7UK9 - chains A and B of the 4 polymer chains in the assembly; structure by X-ray diffraction, 2.60 A resolution.

[Chain A]
Molecule: Integrin alpha-IIb heavy chain
Source organism: Homo sapiens
Reference sequence: P08514 (ITA2B_HUMAN); residues 1-457 here correspond to UniProt positions 32-488 (UniProt number = residue number + 31)
Sequence (457 residues; row label = number of the first residue in the row):
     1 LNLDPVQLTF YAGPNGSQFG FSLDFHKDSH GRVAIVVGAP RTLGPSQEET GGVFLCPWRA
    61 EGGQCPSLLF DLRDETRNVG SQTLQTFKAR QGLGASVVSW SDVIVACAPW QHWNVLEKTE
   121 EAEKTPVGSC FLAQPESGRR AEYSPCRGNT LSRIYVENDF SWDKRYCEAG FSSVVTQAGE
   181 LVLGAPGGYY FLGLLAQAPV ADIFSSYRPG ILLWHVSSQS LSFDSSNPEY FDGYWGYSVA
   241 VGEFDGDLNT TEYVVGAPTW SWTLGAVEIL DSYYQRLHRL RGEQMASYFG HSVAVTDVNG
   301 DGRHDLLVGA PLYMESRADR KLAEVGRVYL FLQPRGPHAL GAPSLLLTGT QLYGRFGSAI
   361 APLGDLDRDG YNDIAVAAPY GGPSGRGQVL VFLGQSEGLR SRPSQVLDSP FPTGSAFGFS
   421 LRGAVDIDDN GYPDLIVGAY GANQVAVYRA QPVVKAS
Not modelled in the structure: 455-457
Disulfide bonds: Cys56-Cys65, Cys107-Cys130, Cys146-Cys167
Metal / ion sites: Ca2+ site 1: Glu243, Asp245, Asp247, Thr250, Glu252; Ca2+ site 2: Asp297, Asn299, Asp301, Arg303, Asp305; Ca2+ site 3: Asp365, Asp367, Asp369, Tyr371, Asp373; Ca2+ site 4: Asp426, Asp428, Asn430, Tyr432, Asp434
Residues lining bound ligands: Lamifiban (NB9): Phe160, Tyr189, Tyr190, Leu192, Asp224, Ser225, Ser226, Phe231
UniProt features mapped onto this chain:
  - binding site (Ca(2+)): Glu243, Asp245, Asp247, Thr250, Glu252, Asp297, Asn299, Asp301, Arg303, Asp305, Asp365, Asp367, Asp369, Tyr371, Asp373, Asp426, Asp428, Asn430, Tyr432, Asp434
  - glycosylation (N-linked (GlcNAc...) asparagine): Asn15, Asn249

[Chain B]
Molecule: Isoform Beta-3C of Integrin beta-3
Source organism: Homo sapiens
Reference sequence: P05106 (ITB3_HUMAN), isoform P05106-3; residues 1-472 here correspond to UniProt positions 27-498 (UniProt number = residue number + 26)
Sequence (472 residues; each row starts with the number of its first residue):
     1 GPNICTTRGV SSCQQCLAVS PMCAWCSDEA LPLGSPRCDL KENLLKDNCA PESIEFPVSE
    61 ARVLEDRPLS DKGSGDSSQV TQVSPQRIAL RLRPDDSKNF SIQVRQVEDY PVDIYYLMDL
   121 SYSMKDDLWS IQNLGTKLAT QMRKLTSNLR IGFGAFVDKP VSPYMYISPP EALENPCYDM
   181 KTTCLPMFGY KHVLTLTDQV TRFNEEVKKQ SVSRNRDAPE GGFDAIMQAT VCDEKIGWRN
   241 DASHLLVFTT DAKTHIALDG RLAGIVQPND GQCHVGSDNH YSASTTMDYP SLGLMTEKLS
   301 QKNINLIFAV TENVVNLYQN YSELIPGTTV GVLSMDSSNV LQLIVDAYGK IRSKVELEVR
   361 DLPEELSLSF NATCLNNEVI PGLKSCMGLK IGDTVSFSIE AKVRGCPQEK EKSFTIKPVG
   421 FKDSLIVQVT FDCDCACQAQ AEPNSHRCNN GNGTFECGVC RCGPGWLGSQ CE
Not modelled in the structure: 467-472
Disulfide bonds: Cys5-Cys23, Cys13-Cys435, Cys16-Cys38, Cys26-Cys49, Cys177-Cys184, Cys232-Cys273, Cys374-Cys386, Cys406-Cys433, Cys437-Cys457, Cys448-Cys460
Glycans and other covalent adducts: N-acetylglucosamine (NAG) linked to Asn99, Asn320, Asn371
Metal / ion sites: Mn2+ site 1: Ser121, Ser123, Glu220 (together with Lamifiban); Mn2+ site 2 near Asp127 (its only coordinating residue here); Mn2+ site 3: Asp158, Asn215, Asp217, Pro219, Glu220
Residues lining bound ligands: Lamifiban (NB9): Ser121, Tyr122, Ser123, Tyr166, Ser213, Arg214, Asn215, Arg216, Ala218, Glu220
UniProt features mapped onto this chain:
  - region: Cys177 to Cys184 (Involved in CX3CL1-, NRG1-, FGF1- and IGF1-binding), Gln267 to Met287 (CX3CL1-binding)
  - binding site (Mg(2+)): Ser121, Ser123, Glu220
  - binding site (Ca(2+)): Ser123, Asp126, Asp127, Asp158, Asn215, Asp217, Pro219, Glu220, Asp251, Met335
  - glycosylation (N-linked (GlcNAc...) asparagine): Asn99, Asn320, Asn371, Asn452
From the paper describing this entry:
  - Mn2+ coordination: Ser123
  - conformationally variable residues (loop rearrangement): Ser123
  - binding site for Lamifiban: Tyr122
  - mutagenesis - N305T (6-fold): increased binding to FITC-echistatin

[How chain A and chain B interact]
Residue-residue contacts (63):
  Gln18(A) with Val266(B)
  Phe21(A) with Arg261(B); Val266(B), hydrophobic
  Arg41(A) with Gly264(B), hydrogen bond (side chain-backbone)
  Trp110(A) with Arg261(B); Leu262(B); Gly264(B)
  His112(A) with Ser162(B), hydrogen bond; Ile167(B)
  Glu121(A) with Ser168(B), hydrogen bond; Pro169(B)
  Glu123(A) with Ser168(B); Arg216(B), salt bridge
  Lys124(A) with Ile167(B); Ser168(B), hydrogen bond (backbone-side chain)
  Thr125(A) with Arg216(B)
  Pro126(A) with Ser162(B); Pro163(B), hydrophobic
  Tyr166(A) with Arg216(B)
  Glu168(A) with Pro163(B); Leu262(B)
  Phe171(A) with Arg261(B)
  Tyr190(A) with Arg216(B), hydrogen bond (side chain-backbone)
  Phe191(A) with Asp217(B)
  Phe231(A) with Lys253(B), hydrogen bond (backbone-side chain)
  Asp232(A) with Pro219(B); Lys253(B), salt bridge
  Tyr234(A) with His255(B); Asp259(B); Leu262(B), hydrophobic
  Tyr237(A) with Leu258(B), hydrogen bond (side chain-backbone); Arg261(B)
  Thr259(A) with Asp259(B)
  Trp262(A) with Lys253(B); Leu317(B)
  Thr263(A) with Ile256(B); Tyr321(B), hydrogen bond
  Met285(A) with Leu317(B), hydrophobic; Asn320(B); Tyr321(B), hydrophobic; Leu324(B)
  Ala286(A) with Ile256(B), hydrophobic; Leu292(B), hydrophobic
  Tyr288(A) with Ala257(B); Leu258(B), hydrogen bond (side chain-backbone); Asp259(B), hydrogen bond
  His291(A) with Leu258(B)
  Leu312(A) with Ala257(B); Leu258(B), hydrophobic
  Met314(A) with Gly293(B); Leu324(B), hydrophobic
  Asp319(A) with Lys384(B), salt bridge
  Lys321(A) with Glu358(B), salt bridge
  Leu322(A) with Leu324(B)
  Glu324(A) with Ser291(B), hydrogen bond
  Tyr353(A) with Gly293(B), hydrogen bond (side chain-backbone); Leu294(B); Glu297(B), hydrogen bond
  Arg355(A) with Leu258(B); Pro268(B)
  Tyr380(A) with Pro268(B)
  Phe419(A) with Arg261(B)
  Tyr440(A) with Val266(B)
Interface residues without a listed pair, chain A (45 interface residues in all): Ala95, Asn114, Pro186, Gly187, Pro228, Gln284, Pro311, Arg320
Interface residues without a listed pair, chain B (33 interface residues in all): Tyr166, Ala263, Pro326

[In short]
Chain A and chain B form an interface of 45 and 33 residues respectively, with 13 hydrogen bonds and 4 salt
bridges. Polar contacts include Glu123(A)-Arg216(B), Asp232(A)-Lys253(B) and Asp319(A)-Lys384(B). Lamifiban is
bound between chain A and chain B. From the paper: a binding site for Lamifiban at Tyr122(B); N305T of chain B
increases binding to FITC-echistatin.
Chain A is Integrin alpha-IIb heavy chain and chain B is Isoform Beta-3C of Integrin beta-3, both from Homo
sapiens; the structure, Integrin alpha IIB beta3 complex with lamifiban (Mn), was determined by X-ray
diffraction, deposited together with 7L8P, 7TCT, 7TD8, 7THO, 7TMZ, 7TPD and 15 further entries.
